2VLN - chains A and B; structure by X-ray diffraction, 1.60 A resolution.

== Chain A ==
Molecule: Colicin-E9 immunity protein
Organism: Escherichia coli
Reference sequence: P13479 (IMM9_ECOLX); residues 1-86 here = UniProt positions 1-86
Sequence (86 residues; each row starts with the number of its first residue):
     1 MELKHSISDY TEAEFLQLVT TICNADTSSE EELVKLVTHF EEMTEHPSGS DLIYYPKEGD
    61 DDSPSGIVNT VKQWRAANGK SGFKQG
Not modelled in the structure: 1-5, 86

== Chain B ==
Molecule: Colicin E9
Organism: Escherichia coli
Notes: fragment: dnase domain, residues 450-582
Reference sequence: P09883 (CEA9_ECOLX); residues 2-134 here correspond to UniProt positions 450-582 (UniProt number = residue number + 448)
Sequence (134 residues; row label = number of the first residue in the row):
     1 MESKRNKPGK ATGKGKPVGD KWLDDAGKDS GAPIPDRIAD KLRDKEFKSF DDFRKAVWEE
    61 VSKDPELSKN LNPSAKSSVS KGYSPFTPKN QQVGGRKVYE LHHDKPISQG GEVYDMDNIR
   121 VTTPKRHIDI HRGK
Differences from the reference sequence: engineered mutation Ala-75 (Asn523 in P09883)
Curated features (UniProtKB/Swiss-Prot):
  - binding site (Zn(2+)): His-102, His-127, His-131
What the authors report for this chain:
  - catalytic residues: Arg-54 (citing earlier work)
  - mutagenesis - Y83A: abolished expression
  - mutagenesis - S74A, S77A, S78A, S84A, T87A, Q92A: unchanged binding to Colicin-E9 immunity protein (chain A)
  - mutagenesis - R54A, N72A, V98A: decreased binding to Colicin-E9 immunity protein (chain A)
  - specificity-determining residues: Phe-86, Lys-97, Val-98
  - mutagenesis - F86A: decreased binding to Im2

== Interface between chain A and chain B ==
Residue-residue contacts - 40 pairs, chain A then chain B:
  Cys-23(A) / Ser-74(B)  hydrogen bond
  Cys-23(A) / Ser-77(B)  hydrogen bond (backbone-side chain)
  Asn-24(A) / Ser-77(B)
  Ala-25(A) / Ser-77(B)
  Ala-25(A) / Ser-78(B)
  Ala-25(A) / Lys-81(B)  hydrogen bond (backbone-side chain)
  Thr-27(A) / Lys-81(B)  hydrogen bond (backbone-side chain)
  Thr-27(A) / Tyr-83(B)  hydrogen bond (backbone-side chain)
  Ser-28(A) / Tyr-83(B)
  Ser-29(A) / Tyr-83(B)  hydrogen bond (backbone-side chain)
  Glu-30(A) / Arg-54(B)  salt bridge
  Glu-30(A) / Tyr-83(B)
  Glu-30(A) / Ser-84(B)  hydrogen bond (side chain-backbone)
  Glu-30(A) / Val-98(B)
  Leu-33(A) / Ser-78(B)
  Leu-33(A) / Tyr-83(B)  hydrophobic
  Leu-33(A) / Phe-86(B)  hydrophobic
  Val-34(A) / Phe-86(B)  hydrophobic
  Val-34(A) / Gly-95(B)
  Val-37(A) / Phe-86(B)  hydrophobic
  Thr-38(A) / Lys-97(B)  hydrogen bond
  Glu-41(A) / Lys-89(B)  salt bridge
  Glu-41(A) / Lys-97(B)  salt bridge
  Pro-47(A) / Lys-89(B)
  Ser-48(A) / Lys-89(B)
  Ser-50(A) / Gln-92(B)  hydrogen bond
  Asp-51(A) / Pro-88(B)
  Asp-51(A) / Lys-89(B)  hydrogen bond (side chain-backbone)
  Ile-53(A) / Asn-72(B)  hydrogen bond (backbone-side chain)
  Ile-53(A) / Ser-74(B)
  Tyr-54(A) / Asn-72(B)
  Tyr-54(A) / Ser-74(B)
  Tyr-54(A) / Ala-75(B)
  Tyr-54(A) / Phe-86(B)  hydrophobic
  Tyr-55(A) / Phe-86(B)  hydrogen bond (side chain-backbone)
  Tyr-55(A) / Thr-87(B)
  Tyr-55(A) / Pro-88(B)
  Tyr-55(A) / Tyr-99(B)
  Pro-56(A) / Asn-72(B)
  Asp-62(A) / Asn-72(B)  hydrogen bond
Other interface residues (no listed pair), chain A (23 interface residues in all): Asp-26, Gly-49
Other interface residues (no listed pair), chain B (19 interface residues in all): Pro-73
The authors on this interface:
  - specific contacts: Arg-54(B)/Glu-30(A) (salt bridge), Phe-86(B)/Tyr-54(A) (pi stacking), Phe-86(B)/Val-34(A) (hydrophobic contact), Phe-86(B)/Val-37(A) (hydrophobic contact), Phe-86(B)/Leu-33(A), Lys-97(B)/Glu-41(A), Val-98(B)/Val-34(A)
  - interface residues, chain B: Asn-72(B), Gln-92(B), Lys-97(B) (citing earlier work)

== In short ==
Chain A and chain B form an interface of 23 and 19 residues respectively, with 13 hydrogen bonds and 3 salt
bridges. Polar contacts include Glu-30(A)/Arg-54(B), Glu-41(A)/Lys-89(B) and Glu-41(A)/Lys-97(B). The paper
describes contacts between Arg-54(B) and Glu-30(A), Phe-86(B) and Leu-33(A) and Lys-97(B) and Glu-41(A) among
others; pi stacking between Phe-86(B) and Tyr-54(A); hydrophobic contacts between Phe-86(B) and Val-34(A) and
Phe-86(B) and Val-37(A). From the paper: the catalytic residue Arg-54(B); R54A, N72A and V98A of chain B
reduce binding to Colicin-E9 immunity protein (chain A); 11 substitutions were tested in all.
Chain A is Colicin-E9 immunity protein and chain B is Colicin E9, both from Escherichia coli; the structure,
N75A mutant of E9 DNase domain in complex with Im9, was determined by X-ray diffraction, deposited together
with 2VLP and 2VLQ.
